4QVP - chains H and Z of the 28 polymer chains in the assembly; structure by X-ray diffraction, 2.30 A resolution.

[Chain H]
Protein: Proteasome subunit beta type-2
Source organism: Saccharomyces cerevisiae
Notes: EC 3.4.25.1
UniProt: P25043 (PSB2_YEAST); residues 1-232 here correspond to UniProt positions 30-261 (UniProt number = residue number + 29)
Chain sequence (232 residues; numbered 1 to 232; the number before each row is that of its first residue):
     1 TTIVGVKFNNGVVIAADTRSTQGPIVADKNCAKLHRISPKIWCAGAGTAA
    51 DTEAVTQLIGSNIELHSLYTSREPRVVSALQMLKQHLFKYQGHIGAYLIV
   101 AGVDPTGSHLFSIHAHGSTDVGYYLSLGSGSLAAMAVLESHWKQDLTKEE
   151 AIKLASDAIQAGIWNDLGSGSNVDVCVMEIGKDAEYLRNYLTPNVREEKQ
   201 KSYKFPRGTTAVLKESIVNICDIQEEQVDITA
Unresolved in the structure: 227-232
Covalent attachments: bortezomib (BO2) linked to T1
Small-molecule neighbours: bortezomib (BO2; N-[(1R)-1-(dihydroxyboryl)-3-methylbutyl]-N-(pyrazin-2-ylcarbonyl)-L-phenylalaninamide): R19, S20, T21, Q22, A27, C31, K33, G45, A46, G47, T48, A49, T52, G168

[Chain Z]
Protein: Proteasome subunit beta type-6
Source organism: Saccharomyces cerevisiae
Notes: EC 3.4.25.1
UniProt: P23724 (PSB6_YEAST); residues 1-222 here correspond to UniProt positions 20-241 (UniProt number = residue number + 19)
Chain sequence (222 residues; each row starts with the number of its first residue):
     1 QFNPYGDNGGTILGIAGEDFAVLAGDTRNITDYSINSRYEPKVFDCGDNI
    51 VMSANGFAADGDALVKRFKNSVKWYHFDHNDKKLSINSAARNIQHLLYGK
   101 RFFPYYVHTIIAGLDEDGKGAVYSFDPVGSYEREQCRAGGAAASLIMPFL
   151 DNQVNFKNQYEPGTNGKVKKPLKYLSVEEVIKLVRDSFTSATERHIQVGD
   201 GLEILIVTKDGVRKEFYELKRD
Ion coordination: Mg2+: T192, H195, V198

[How chain H and chain Z interact]
Residue-residue contacts (59):
  R19(H) - I196(Z)
  R19(H) - D222(Z)  salt bridge
  T21(H) - I196(Z)
  P24(H) - H195(Z)
  P24(H) - I196(Z)  hydrogen bond (backbone-backbone)
  I25(H) - R194(Z)
  I25(H) - H195(Z)
  V26(H) - E193(Z)
  V26(H) - R194(Z)  hydrogen bond (backbone-backbone)
  V26(H) - I196(Z)  hydrophobic
  A27(H) - R194(Z)  hydrogen bond (backbone-side chain)
  K29(H) - E193(Z)  salt bridge
  K29(H) - R194(Z)
  I163(H) - D222(Z)
  W164(H) - I35(Z)
  W164(H) - R38(Z)  hydrogen bond (backbone-side chain)
  W164(H) - R221(Z)
  W164(H) - D222(Z)
  N165(H) - Y33(Z)
  N165(H) - R38(Z)
  D166(H) - Y33(Z)
  L167(H) - R28(Z)
  L167(H) - I30(Z)  hydrophobic
  L167(H) - D32(Z)
  L167(H) - Y33(Z)  hydrogen bond (backbone-backbone)
  L167(H) - S34(Z)
  L167(H) - I35(Z)  hydrophobic
  L167(H) - I196(Z)
  G168(H) - Y33(Z)
  S169(H) - D222(Z)
  G170(H) - D222(Z)
  S171(H) - D222(Z)  hydrogen bond (backbone-side chain)
  N194(H) - K220(Z)  hydrogen bond (backbone-side chain)
  N194(H) - D222(Z)
  R196(H) - T189(Z)
  R196(H) - S190(Z)
  R196(H) - E193(Z)
  E197(H) - R185(Z)  salt bridge
  K199(H) - D186(Z)
  Q200(H) - K182(Z)
  Q200(H) - R185(Z)  hydrogen bond
  Q200(H) - D186(Z)  hydrogen bond (backbone-side chain)
  K201(H) - E179(Z)
  K201(H) - D186(Z)  hydrogen bond (backbone-side chain)
  Y203(H) - F149(Z)
  Y203(H) - Q153(Z)
  Y203(H) - L183(Z)
  Y203(H) - D186(Z)  hydrogen bond
  F205(H) - N152(Z)
  F205(H) - Q153(Z)
  F205(H) - Q159(Z)
  P206(H) - P162(Z)  hydrophobic
  R207(H) - P162(Z)
  T209(H) - N158(Z)
  T209(H) - Q159(Z)
  T209(H) - Y160(Z)  hydrogen bond (backbone-backbone)
  A211(H) - Y160(Z)  hydrophobic
  A211(H) - G166(Z)
  V212(H) - N165(Z)
Also at the interface, not in a pair above, chain H (34 interface residues in all): G23, D28, V195, G208, T210
Also at the interface, not in a pair above, chain Z (33 interface residues in all): L145, E161, E218

[Summary]
The interface between chain H and chain Z involves 34 residues on one side and 33 on the other; the contacts
include 12 hydrogen bonds and 3 salt bridges. Polar pairs include R19(H)-D222(Z), K29(H)-E193(Z) and
E197(H)-R185(Z). Covalently linked bortezomib: at T1(H).
Chain H is Proteasome subunit beta type-2 and chain Z is Proteasome subunit beta type-6, both from
Saccharomyces cerevisiae; the structure, yCP beta5-M45T mutant in complex with bortezomib, was determined by
X-ray diffraction together with 4QUX, 4QUY, 4QV0, 4QV1, 4QV3, 4QV4 and 42 further entries from the same study.
